PDB entry 6MSF | X-ray diffraction, 2.80 A resolution | chains B and C of the 5 polymer chains in the assembly

Chain B (and C):
Name: Protein (MS2 protein capsid)
From: Enterobacterio phage MS2
Notes: chain C of this document is another copy of the same molecule, construct and numbering; everything in this record applies to it too
UniProtKB: P03612 (COAT_BPMS2); residues 1-129 here = UniProt positions 1-129
Sequence (129 residues; numbered 1 to 129; the number before each row is that of its first residue):
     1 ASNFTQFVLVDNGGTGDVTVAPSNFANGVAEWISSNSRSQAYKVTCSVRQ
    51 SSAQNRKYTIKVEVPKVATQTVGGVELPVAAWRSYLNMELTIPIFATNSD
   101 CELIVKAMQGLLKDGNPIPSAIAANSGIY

How chain B and chain C interact:
Residue-residue contacts (20; chain B residue first):
  A1(B) - Q6(C)  hydrogen bond (backbone-side chain)
  F25(B) - F4(C)  hydrophobic
  N27(B) - F25(C)
  G28(B) - F25(C)
  V48(B) - S23(C)
  V48(B) - N24(C)  hydrogen bond (backbone-side chain)
  Q50(B) - R38(C)  hydrogen bond
  R56(B) - R38(C)
  I94(B) - S37(C)
  I94(B) - R38(C)  hydrogen bond (backbone-backbone)
  I94(B) - S39(C)  hydrogen bond (backbone-backbone)
  F95(B) - S37(C)  hydrogen bond (backbone-side chain)
  F95(B) - S39(C)
  F95(B) - L77(C)  hydrophobic
  F95(B) - P78(C)
  A96(B) - S37(C)
  T97(B) - N36(C)
  T97(B) - S37(C)
  N98(B) - S35(C)  hydrogen bond
  N98(B) - N36(C)  hydrogen bond (side chain-backbone)
Also at the interface, not in a pair above, chain C (15 interface residues in all): A26, N27, V79

In short:
The interface between chain B and chain C involves 12 residues on one side and 15 on the other; the contacts
include 8 hydrogen bonds. Polar pairs include A1(B)-Q6(C), V48(B)-N24(C) and Q50(B)-R38(C).
Chain B and chain C are both Protein (MS2 protein capsid) (Enterobacterio phage MS2); the structure, F6
aptamer MS2 coat protein complex, was determined by X-ray diffraction.
